Entry 4YVK (X-ray diffraction, 3.00 A resolution); this record covers chains A and C of the 3 polymer chains in the assembly.

[Chain A]
Molecule: tRNA (guanine-N(1)-)-methyltransferase
Organism: Haemophilus influenzae (strain ATCC 51907 / DSM 11121 / KW20 / Rd)
Notes: EC 2.1.1.228
Reference sequence: P43912 (TRMD_HAEIN); residues 1-246 here = UniProt positions 1-246
Chain sequence (266 residues; each row starts with the number of its first residue; numbers below 1 keep their minus sign (Met-19 is residue -19)):
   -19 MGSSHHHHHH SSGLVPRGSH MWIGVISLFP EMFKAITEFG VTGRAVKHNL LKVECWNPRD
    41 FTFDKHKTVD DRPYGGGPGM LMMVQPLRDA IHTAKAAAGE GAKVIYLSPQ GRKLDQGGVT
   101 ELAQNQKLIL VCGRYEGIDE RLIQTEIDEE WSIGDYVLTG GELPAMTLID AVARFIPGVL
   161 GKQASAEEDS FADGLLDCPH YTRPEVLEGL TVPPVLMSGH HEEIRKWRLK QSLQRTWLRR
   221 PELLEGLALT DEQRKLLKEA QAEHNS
Disordered / not traced: -19 to -2, 160-168
Sequence notes: expression tag (-19 to 0)
Ligand contacts:
  - sinefungin (SFG), molecule 1: Tyr86, Leu87, Ser88, Pro89, Gln90, Cys112, Gly113, Arg114, Tyr115, Glu116, Gly117, Trp131, Ser132, Ile133, Gly134, Tyr136, Val137, Leu138, Thr139, Gly140, Gly141, Pro144
  - sinefungin (SFG), molecule 2: Ser170, Asp177, His180
What the authors report for this chain:
  - catalytic residues: Arg154, Asp169 (proposed by the authors, not directly observed)
  - mutagenesis - R154A, D169A (4,100-fold): abolished catalytic activity with tRNA (chain C)
  - mutagenesis - S165A: decreased catalytic activity with tRNA (chain C)

[Chain C]
Molecule: tRNA
Sequence (74 nucleotides; numbered 1 to 76; 2 numbers in that range are skipped by the numbering (no residue carries them; nothing is unmodelled there); the number before each row is that of its first residue):
     1 UGGGAGGUCG UCUAAC
    18 GGUAGGACGG CGGACUCUCG AUCCGCUGG
    48 UGGAGGUUCG AGUCCUCCCC UCCCAGCCA
Disordered / not traced: 74-76
Sequence notes: engineered mutation C36 (G419304 in 12057205)

[Interface between chain A and chain C]
Pairs across the interface (24):
  Phe9(A) - U35(C)  sugar contact
  Arg39(A) - U35(C)  hydrogen bond to the phosphate
  Lys45(A) - C32(C)  salt bridge to the phosphate
  His46(A) - C32(C)  salt bridge to the phosphate
  His46(A) - C34(C)  base contact
  Asp50(A) - C36(C)  phosphate contact
  Arg52(A) - G26(C)  salt bridge to the phosphate
  Tyr54(A) - G27(C)  phosphate contact
  Tyr54(A) - C28(C)  hydrogen bond to the phosphate
  Gly55(A) - G26(C)  phosphate contact
  Gly55(A) - G27(C)  hydrogen bond to the phosphate
  Gly56(A) - G26(C)  phosphate contact
  Gly56(A) - G27(C)  phosphate contact
  Gly57(A) - G26(C)  phosphate contact
  Pro58(A) - A38(C)  phosphate contact
  Gly59(A) - G37(C)  phosphate contact
  Gly59(A) - A38(C)  hydrogen bond to the phosphate
  Met60(A) - G37(C)  sugar contact
  Met60(A) - A38(C)  phosphate contact
  Tyr115(A) - U35(C)  phosphate contact
  Tyr115(A) - C36(C)  hydrogen bond to the phosphate
  Tyr115(A) - G37(C)  hydrogen bond to the base
  Leu138(A) - G37(C)  base contact
  Thr139(A) - G37(C)  base contact
Interface residues without a listed pair, chain A (19 interface residues in all): Val49, Pro53, Glu116
Interface residues without a listed pair, chain C (11 interface residues in all): A31, U33

[Overview]
Chain A and chain C form an interface of 19 and 11 residues respectively; the contacts include 6 hydrogen
bonds and 3 salt bridges. Polar contacts include Tyr115(A)-G37(C), Arg39(A)-U35(C) and Tyr54(A)-C28(C). Chain
A binds sinefungin. The paper reports catalytic residues Arg154(A) and Asp169(A); R154A and D169A of chain A
abolish catalytic activity with tRNA (chain C).
Chain A is tRNA (guanine-N(1)-)-methyltransferase (Haemophilus influenzae (strain ATCC 51907 / DSM 11121 /
KW20 / Rd)) and chain C is tRNA; the structure, Crystal Structure of H. influenzae TrmD in complex with
sinefungin and tRNA variant (G36C), was determined by X-ray diffraction, deposited together with 4YVG, 4YVH,
4YVI and 4YVJ.
